PDB entry 6M5V | electron microscopy, 4.50 A resolution (low resolution: residue-level contacts below are approximate; hydrogen-bond / salt-bridge calls are withheld) | chains A and C of the 3 polymer chains in the assembly

Chain A:
Name: Tripartite terminase subunit 3
Source organism: Human alphaherpesvirus 1 strain 17
Notes: EC 3.1.-.-
UniProtKB: P04295 (TRM3_HHV11); numbering as in UniProt (aligned over 38-727)
Sequence (690 residues; each row starts with the number of its first residue):
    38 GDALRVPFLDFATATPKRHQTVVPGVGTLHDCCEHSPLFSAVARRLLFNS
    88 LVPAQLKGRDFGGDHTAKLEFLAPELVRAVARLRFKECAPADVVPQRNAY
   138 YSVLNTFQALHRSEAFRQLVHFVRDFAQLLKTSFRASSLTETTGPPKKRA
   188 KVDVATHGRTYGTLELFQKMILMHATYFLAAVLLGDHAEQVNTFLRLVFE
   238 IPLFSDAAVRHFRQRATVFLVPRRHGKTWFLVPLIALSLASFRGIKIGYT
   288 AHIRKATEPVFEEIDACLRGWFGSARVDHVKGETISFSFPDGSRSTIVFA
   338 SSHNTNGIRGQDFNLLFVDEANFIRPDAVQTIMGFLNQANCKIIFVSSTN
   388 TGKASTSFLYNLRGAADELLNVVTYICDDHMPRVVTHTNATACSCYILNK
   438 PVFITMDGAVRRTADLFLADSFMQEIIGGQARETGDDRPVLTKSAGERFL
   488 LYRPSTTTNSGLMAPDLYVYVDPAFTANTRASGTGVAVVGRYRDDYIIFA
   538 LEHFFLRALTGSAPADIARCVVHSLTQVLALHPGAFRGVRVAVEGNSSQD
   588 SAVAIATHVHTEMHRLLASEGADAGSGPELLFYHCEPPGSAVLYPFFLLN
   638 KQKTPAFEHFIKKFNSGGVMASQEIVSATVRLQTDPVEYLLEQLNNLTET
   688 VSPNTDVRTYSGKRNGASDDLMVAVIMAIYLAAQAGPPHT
Unresolved in the structure: 177-196, 292-293, 341-347, 433-475, 603-613, 686-704, 720-722
Curated features (UniProtKB/Swiss-Prot):
  - motif: Pro183 to Val189 (Nuclear localization signal), Val258 to Thr265 (Walker A motif), Leu352 to Glu357 (Walker B motif)
  - active site: Glu357 (For ATPase activity), Asp509 (For nuclease activity), Glu581 (For nuclease activity), Asp707 (For nuclease activity)
Residues lining bound ligands: ADP (adenosine-5'-diphosphate): Thr200, Leu201, Glu202, Gln205, Pro259, Arg260, Arg261, His262, Gly263, Lys264, Thr265, Trp266, Cys430
What the authors report for this chain:
  - catalytic residues: Arg346
  - binding site for beryllium trifluoride: Arg261
  - mutagenesis - R346A: abolished catalytic activity
  - catalytic residues: Asp509, Glu581, Asp706, Asp707 (by similarity / conservation)

Chain C:
Name: Tripartite terminase subunit 2
Source organism: Human alphaherpesvirus 1 strain 17
UniProtKB: B9VQG1 (B9VQG1_HHV11); numbering as in UniProt (aligned over 13-129)
Sequence (117 residues; row label = number of the first residue in the row):
    13 LRDTIPDCALRSQTLESLDARYVSRDGAHDAAVWFEDMTPAELEVVFPTT
    63 DAKLNYLSRTQRLASLLTYAGPIKAPDDAAAPQTPDTACVHGELLARKRE
   113 RFAAVINRFLDLHQILR
Unresolved in the structure: 83-95
Ion coordination: Zn2+: Cys101 (shared with 1 residue of chain B)

Interface between chain A and chain C:
Residue-residue contacts (23; chain A residue first):
  Ala49(A) - Trp46(C)
  Thr50(A) - Trp46(C)
  Ala51(A) - Trp46(C)
  His56(A) - Lys65(C)
  His67(A) - Thr62(C)
  Asp68(A) - Thr62(C)
  Cys69(A) - Thr62(C)
  His72(A) - Asp63(C)
  Arg121(A) - Ala44(C)
  Arg121(A) - Val45(C)
  Phe122(A) - Val45(C)
  Lys123(A) - Trp46(C)
  Glu124(A) - Leu13(C)
  Tyr489(A) - Arg120(C)
  Tyr489(A) - Asp123(C)
  Tyr489(A) - Leu124(C)
  Arg490(A) - Ile127(C)
  Asp531(A) - Glu112(C)
  Asp532(A) - Arg120(C)
  Ser653(A) - Arg113(C)
  Gly654(A) - Arg120(C)
  Met657(A) - Arg120(C)
  Gln660(A) - Ile127(C)
Interface residues without a listed pair, chain A (25 interface residues in all): Arg119, Leu120, Pro491, Arg530, Gly655
Interface residues without a listed pair, chain C (21 interface residues in all): Asp15, Asp42, Ala43, Phe47, Glu48, Asp49, Thr61, Leu66

Summary:
Chain A and chain C form an interface of 25 and 21 residues respectively. Bound to chain A: ADP. Curated
annotation (UniProt) lists 4 active-site residues on chain A. From the paper: catalytic residues Arg346(A),
Asp509(A) and Glu581(A) among others; R346A of chain A abolishes catalytic activity.
Chain A is Tripartite terminase subunit 3 and chain C is Tripartite terminase subunit 2, both from Human
alphaherpesvirus 1 strain 17; the structure, The coordinate of the hexameric terminase complex in the presence
of the ADP-BeF3, was determined by electron microscopy (same publication as 6M5R, 6M5S, 6M5T and 6M5U).
